PDB entry 5OA1 | electron microscopy, 4.40 A resolution (low resolution: residue-level contacts below are approximate; hydrogen-bond / salt-bridge calls are withheld) | chains A and F of the 34 polymer chains in the assembly

== Chain A ==
Protein: DNA-directed RNA polymerase I subunit RPA190
Organism: Saccharomyces cerevisiae S288C
Notes: EC 2.7.7.6
Reference sequence: P10964 (RPA1_YEAST); residues 1-1664 here = UniProt positions 1-1664
Chain sequence (1664 residues; each row starts with the number of its first residue):
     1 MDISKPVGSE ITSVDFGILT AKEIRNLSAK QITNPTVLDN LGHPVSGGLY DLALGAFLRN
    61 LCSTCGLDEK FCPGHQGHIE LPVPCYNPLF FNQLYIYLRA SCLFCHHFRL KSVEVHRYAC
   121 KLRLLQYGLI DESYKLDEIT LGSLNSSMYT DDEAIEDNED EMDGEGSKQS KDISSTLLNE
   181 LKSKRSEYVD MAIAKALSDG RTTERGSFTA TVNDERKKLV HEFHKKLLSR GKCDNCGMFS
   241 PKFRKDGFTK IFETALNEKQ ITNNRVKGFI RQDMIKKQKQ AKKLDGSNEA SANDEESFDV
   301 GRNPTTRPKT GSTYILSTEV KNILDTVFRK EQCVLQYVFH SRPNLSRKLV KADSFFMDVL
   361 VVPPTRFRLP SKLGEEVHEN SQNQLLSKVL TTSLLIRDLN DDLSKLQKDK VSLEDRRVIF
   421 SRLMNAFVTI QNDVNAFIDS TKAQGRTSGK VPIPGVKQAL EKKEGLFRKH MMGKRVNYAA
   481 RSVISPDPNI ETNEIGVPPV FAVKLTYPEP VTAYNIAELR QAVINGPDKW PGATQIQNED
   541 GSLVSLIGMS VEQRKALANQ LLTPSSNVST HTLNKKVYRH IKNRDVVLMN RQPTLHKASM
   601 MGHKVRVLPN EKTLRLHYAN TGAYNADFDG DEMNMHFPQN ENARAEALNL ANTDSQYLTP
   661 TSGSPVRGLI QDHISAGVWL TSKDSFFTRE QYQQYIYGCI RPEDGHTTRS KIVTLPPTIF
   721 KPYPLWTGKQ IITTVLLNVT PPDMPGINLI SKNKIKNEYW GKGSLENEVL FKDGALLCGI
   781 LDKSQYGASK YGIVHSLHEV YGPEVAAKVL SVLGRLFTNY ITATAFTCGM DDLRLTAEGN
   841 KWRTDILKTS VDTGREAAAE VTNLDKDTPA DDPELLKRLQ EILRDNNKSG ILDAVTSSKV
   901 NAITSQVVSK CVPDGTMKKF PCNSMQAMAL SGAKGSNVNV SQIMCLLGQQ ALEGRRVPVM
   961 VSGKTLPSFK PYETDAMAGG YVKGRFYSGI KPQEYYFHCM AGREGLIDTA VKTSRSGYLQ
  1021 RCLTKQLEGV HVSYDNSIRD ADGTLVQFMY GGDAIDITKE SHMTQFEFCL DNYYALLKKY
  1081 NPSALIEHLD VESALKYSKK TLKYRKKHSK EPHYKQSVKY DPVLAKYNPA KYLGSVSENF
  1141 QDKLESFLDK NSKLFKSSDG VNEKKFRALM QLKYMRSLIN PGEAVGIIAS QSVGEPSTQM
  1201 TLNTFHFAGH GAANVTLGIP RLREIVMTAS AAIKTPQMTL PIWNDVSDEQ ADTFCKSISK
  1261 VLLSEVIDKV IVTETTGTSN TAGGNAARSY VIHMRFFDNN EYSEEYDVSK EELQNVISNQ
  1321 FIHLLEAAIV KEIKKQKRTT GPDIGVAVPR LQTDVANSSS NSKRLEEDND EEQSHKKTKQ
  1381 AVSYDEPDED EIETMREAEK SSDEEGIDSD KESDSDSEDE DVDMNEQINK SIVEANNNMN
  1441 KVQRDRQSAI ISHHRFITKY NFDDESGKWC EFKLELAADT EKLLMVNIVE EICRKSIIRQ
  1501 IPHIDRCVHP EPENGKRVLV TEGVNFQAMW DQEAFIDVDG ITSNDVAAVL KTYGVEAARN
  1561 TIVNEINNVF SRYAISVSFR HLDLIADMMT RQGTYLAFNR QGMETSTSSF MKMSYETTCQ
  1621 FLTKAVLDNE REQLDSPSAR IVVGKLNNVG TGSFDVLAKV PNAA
Disordered / not traced: 142-171, 271-311, 407-416, 446-450, 1013-1015, 1154-1159, 1206-1213, 1279-1286, 1339-1432, 1664
Bound ions: Zn2+ site 1: Cys62, Cys65, Cys72, His75; Zn2+ site 2: Cys102, Cys105, Cys233, Cys236

== Chain F ==
Protein: DNA-directed RNA polymerases I, II, and III subunit RPABC2
Organism: Saccharomyces cerevisiae S288C
Reference sequence: P20435 (RPAB2_YEAST); numbering as in UniProt (aligned over 1-155)
Chain sequence (155 residues; numbered 1 to 155; the number before each row is that of its first residue):
     1 MSDYEEAFND GNENFEDFDV EHFSDEETYE EKPQFKDGET TDANGKTIVT GGNGPEDFQQ
    61 HEQIRRKTLK EKAIPKDQRA TTPYMTKYER ARILGTRALQ ISMNAPVFVD LEGETDPLRI
   121 AMKELAEKKI PLVIRRYLPD GSFEDWSVEE LIVDL
Disordered / not traced: 1-54, 155

== Chain A / chain F interface ==
Pairs across the interface (88):
  Ile3(A) with Ser102(F); Met103(F)
  Ser4(A) with Met103(F)
  Pro510(A) with Ser102(F)
  Thr512(A) with Ser102(F); Asn104(F)
  Tyr514(A) with Ile101(F); Ser102(F); Leu111(F); Glu114(F); Thr115(F); Pro117(F)
  Glu518(A) with Thr115(F)
  Asn574(A) with Ser102(F); Met103(F); Asn104(F)
  Lys576(A) with Met103(F)
  Arg584(A) with Asp116(F)
  Lys604(A) with Arg119(F)
  Glu641(A) with Gly95(F); Ala98(F); Leu99(F); Leu118(F)
  Asn642(A) with Arg92(F); Gly95(F); Thr96(F); Leu99(F)
  Arg644(A) with Asp116(F)
  Ala645(A) with Ala91(F); Gly95(F); Leu118(F)
  Leu648(A) with Leu118(F)
  Asn649(A) with Arg90(F)
  Leu650(A) with Lys87(F); Tyr88(F); Ala91(F)
  Ser1033(A) with Pro139(F)
  Tyr1034(A) with Thr81(F); Glu89(F); Arg136(F); Tyr137(F); Leu138(F)
  Asp1035(A) with Leu138(F)
  Arg1039(A) with Pro139(F)
  Ala1084(A) with Ile152(F)
  Leu1085(A) with Tyr84(F); Ile152(F)
  His1088(A) with Pro83(F); Glu150(F)
  Asn1128(A) with Ala80(F)
  Ala1130(A) with Thr82(F); Pro83(F)
  Lys1131(A) with Arg79(F); Ala80(F); Thr81(F)
  Met1175(A) with Tyr84(F)
  Arg1176(A) with Tyr84(F); Asp154(F)
  Asn1180(A) with Thr86(F); Lys87(F); Tyr88(F)
  Pro1181(A) with Thr86(F); Tyr88(F)
  Glu1183(A) with Lys87(F); Tyr88(F)
  Gly1650(A) with Tyr88(F)
  Thr1651(A) with Tyr88(F); Arg92(F)
  Ser1653(A) with Tyr137(F)
  Phe1654(A) with Tyr88(F); Glu89(F); Arg92(F); Ile134(F); Arg135(F)
  Asp1655(A) with Val133(F); Ile134(F); Arg135(F); Tyr137(F)
  Val1656(A) with Arg92(F); Leu132(F); Val133(F); Ile134(F)
  Leu1657(A) with Leu132(F); Val133(F); Arg135(F)
  Ala1658(A) with Pro131(F); Leu132(F)
  Lys1659(A) with Pro131(F)
Also at the interface, not in a pair above, chain A (52 interface residues in all): Glu509, Val511, Ala513, Asn515, Asn640, Gly1043, Asp1056, Asn1081, Gly1182, Leu1646, Gly1652
Also at the interface, not in a pair above, chain F (46 interface residues in all): Leu94, Gln100, Ile120, Asp145, Trp146, Ser147

== In short ==
52 residues of chain A face 46 of chain F across their interface. The Zn2+ site 1 is built by Cys62(A),
Cys65(A), Cys72(A) and His75(A). Cys102(A), Cys105(A), Cys233(A) and Cys236(A) form the Zn2+ site 2.
Here chain A is DNA-directed RNA polymerase I subunit RPA190 and chain F is DNA-directed RNA polymerases I,
II, and III subunit RPABC2, both from Saccharomyces cerevisiae S288C. Entry 5OA1 (RNA polymerase I
pre-initiation complex) was determined by electron microscopy.
